Entry 2YVK (X-ray diffraction, 2.40 A resolution); this record covers chains A and B.

Chain A (and B):
Protein: Methylthioribose-1-phosphate isomerase
Source organism: Bacillus subtilis
Notes: EC 5.3.1.23; chain B of this document is another copy of the same molecule, construct and numbering; everything in this record applies to it too
UniProtKB: O31662 (MTNA_BACSU); residues 1-353 here = UniProt positions 1-353
Chain sequence (374 residues; numbered -20 to 353; the number before each row is that of its first residue; numbers below 1 keep their minus sign (Met-20 is residue -20)):
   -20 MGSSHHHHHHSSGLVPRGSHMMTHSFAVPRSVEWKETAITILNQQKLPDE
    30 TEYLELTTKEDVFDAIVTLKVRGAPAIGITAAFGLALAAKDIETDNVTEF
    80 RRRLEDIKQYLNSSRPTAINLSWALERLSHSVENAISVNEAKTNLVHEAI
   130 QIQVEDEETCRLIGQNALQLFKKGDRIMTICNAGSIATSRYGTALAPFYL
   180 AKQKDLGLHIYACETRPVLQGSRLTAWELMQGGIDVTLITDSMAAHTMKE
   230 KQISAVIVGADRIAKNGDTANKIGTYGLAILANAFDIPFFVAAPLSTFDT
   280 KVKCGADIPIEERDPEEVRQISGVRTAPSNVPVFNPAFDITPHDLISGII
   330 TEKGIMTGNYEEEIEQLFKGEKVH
Unresolved in the structure: -20 to 0, 350-353
Sequence notes: expression tag (-20 to 0)
Small-molecule neighbours: 5-S-methyl-1-O-phosphono-5-thio-D-ribulose (MRU): Arg51, Gly52, Ala53, Pro54, Ile56, Arg94, Cys160, Asn161, Ala162, Gly163, Ala166, Thr167, Thr172, Gln199, Gly238, Ala239, Asp240, Asn250, Lys251, Phe317

How chain A and chain B interact:
Residue-residue contacts (93; chain A residue first):
  Pro27(A) with Ala306(B)
  Glu193(A) with Arg195(B), salt bridge
  Arg195(A) with Glu193(B), salt bridge; Thr219(B); Ser221(B)
  Pro196(A) with Thr219(B)
  Leu198(A) with Thr305(B)
  Ser201(A) with Thr305(B), hydrogen bond (side chain-backbone); Ala306(B); Pro307(B)
  Arg202(A) with Thr305(B), hydrogen bond (backbone-backbone)
  Met209(A) with Pro307(B), hydrophobic; Asn309(B); Val310(B), hydrophobic
  Val215(A) with Pro311(B)
  Thr216(A) with Pro311(B); Val312(B); Phe313(B)
  Leu217(A) with Val297(B), hydrophobic; Ala306(B), hydrophobic; Val310(B), hydrophobic; Pro311(B), hydrogen bond (backbone-backbone); Val312(B); Phe313(B), hydrogen bond (backbone-backbone)
  Ile218(A) with Phe313(B), hydrophobic
  Thr219(A) with Arg195(B); Pro196(B)
  Asp220(A) with Ser221(B)
  Ser221(A) with Arg195(B); Asp220(B); Ile252(B); Gly253(B)
  Met222(A) with Ile252(B), hydrophobic; Val297(B), hydrophobic; Phe313(B); Asn314(B); Pro315(B)
  Ala224(A) with Tyr255(B); Gly256(B)
  His225(A) with Ile252(B); Tyr255(B); Phe313(B); Pro315(B); Phe317(B); Asp318(B)
  Thr226(A) with Phe313(B)
  Lys230(A) with Phe313(B)
  Ile252(A) with Ser221(B); Met222(B), hydrophobic; His225(B)
  Gly253(A) with Ser221(B)
  Tyr255(A) with Ala224(B), hydrophobic; His225(B); Phe264(B)
  Gly256(A) with Ala224(B)
  Ile259(A) with Ile259(B), hydrophobic; Leu260(B), hydrophobic; Ala263(B), hydrophobic
  Leu260(A) with Gly256(B); Ile259(B), hydrophobic; Leu260(B), hydrophobic
  Ala263(A) with Ile259(B), hydrophobic
  Phe264(A) with Tyr255(B)
  Ile300(A) with Ile300(B), hydrophobic; Thr305(B)
  Val303(A) with Ser301(B)
  Arg304(A) with Pro27(B); Asp28(B), salt bridge
  Thr305(A) with Leu198(B); Ser201(B), hydrogen bond (backbone-side chain); Arg202(B); Ser301(B)
  Ala306(A) with Pro27(B); Ser201(B); Leu217(B), hydrophobic
  Pro307(A) with Ser201(B); Ala205(B); Trp206(B), hydrophobic
  Val310(A) with Met209(B), hydrophobic; Val215(B)
  Pro311(A) with Met209(B); Val215(B); Thr216(B); Leu217(B), hydrogen bond (backbone-backbone)
  Val312(A) with Leu217(B)
  Phe313(A) with Thr216(B); Leu217(B), hydrogen bond (backbone-backbone); Met222(B); Thr226(B); Lys230(B)
  Asn314(A) with Met222(B)
  Pro315(A) with Met222(B)
  Asp318(A) with His225(B)
Other interface residues (no listed pair), chain A (50 interface residues in all): Asp28, Ala205, Trp206, Lys228, Glu229, Val297, Asn309, Phe317, Ile319
Other interface residues (no listed pair), chain B (49 interface residues in all): Ile218, Glu229, Arg304, Ile319

In short:
The interface between chain A and chain B involves 50 residues on one side and 49 on the other; the contacts
include 7 hydrogen bonds and 3 salt bridges. Polar pairs include Glu193(A)-Arg195(B), Arg304(A)-Asp28(B) and
Ser201(A)-Thr305(B). Ligands of chain A: 5-S-methyl-1-O-phosphono-5-thio-D-ribulose.
Chain A and chain B are both Methylthioribose-1-phosphate isomerase (Bacillus subtilis); the structure,
Crystal structure of 5-methylthioribose 1-phosphate isomerase product complex from Bacillus subtilis, was
determined by X-ray diffraction (same publication as 2YRF).
